Entry 6VTT (electron microscopy, 3.70 A resolution); this record covers chains F and H of the 8 polymer chains in the assembly.

# Chain F
Name: Envelope glycoprotein gp120
Organism: Human immunodeficiency virus 1
Chain sequence (471 residues; row label = number of the first residue in the row; note: 16 numbers in that range are skipped by the numbering (no residue carries them; nothing is unmodelled there); a row labelled like 187A-187D holds insertion residues (187A, then the next letters in order)):
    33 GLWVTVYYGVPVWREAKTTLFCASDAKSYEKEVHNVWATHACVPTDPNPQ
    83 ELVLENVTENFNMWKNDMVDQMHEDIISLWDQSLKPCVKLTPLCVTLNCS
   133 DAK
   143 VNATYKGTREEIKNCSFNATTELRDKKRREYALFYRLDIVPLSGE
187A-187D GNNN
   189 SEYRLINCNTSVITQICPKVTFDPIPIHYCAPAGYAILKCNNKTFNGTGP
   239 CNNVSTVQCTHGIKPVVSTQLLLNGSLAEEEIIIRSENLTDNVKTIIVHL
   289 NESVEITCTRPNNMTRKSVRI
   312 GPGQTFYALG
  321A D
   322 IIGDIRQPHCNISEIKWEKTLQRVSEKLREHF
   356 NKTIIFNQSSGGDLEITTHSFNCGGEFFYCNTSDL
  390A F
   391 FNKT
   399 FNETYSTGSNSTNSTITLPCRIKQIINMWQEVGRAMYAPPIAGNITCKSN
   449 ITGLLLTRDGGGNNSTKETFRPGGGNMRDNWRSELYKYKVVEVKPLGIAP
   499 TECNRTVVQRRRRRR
Disordered / not traced: 33, 61-63, 143-151, 187A-187D, 399-410, 461-463, 505-513
Disulfide bonds: Cys54-Cys74, Cys126-Cys196, Cys131-Cys157, Cys218-Cys247, Cys228-Cys239, Cys296-Cys331, Cys378-Cys445, Cys385-Cys418
Glycans and other covalent adducts: N-acetylglucosamine (NAG) linked to Asn88, Asn130, Asn156, Asn160, Asn197, Asn230, Asn234, Asn241, Asn262, Asn276, Asn289, Asn301, Asn332, Asn356, Asn362, Asn386, Asn442, Asn448, Asn502

# Chain H
Name: VRC26.25 Heavy Chain
Organism: Homo sapiens
Chain sequence (257 residues; numbered 1 to 225 plus 32 insertion-coded residues; the number before each row is that of its first residue; a row labelled like 82A-82C holds insertion residues (82A, then the next letters in order)):
     1 QVQLVESGGGVVQPGTSLRLSCAASQFRFDGYGMHWVRQAPGKGLEWVAS
    51 IS
   52A H
    53 DGIKKYHAEKVWGRFTISRDNSKNTLYLQM
82A-82C NSL
    83 RPEDTALYYCAKDLREDE
100A-100Z CEEWWSDYYDFGKQLPCAKSRGGLVG
   101 I
101A-101B AD
   102 NWGQGTMVTVSSASTKGPSVFPLAPSSKSTSGGTAALGCLVKDYFPEPVT
   152 VSWNSGALTSGVHTFPAVLQSSGLYSLSSVVTVPSSSLGTQTYICNVNHK
   202 PSNTKVDKRVEPKSCDKGLEVLFQ
Disordered / not traced: 1, 113-225
Modified positions: Tyr100H (O-sulfo-L-tyrosine; TYS); Tyr100I (O-sulfo-L-tyrosine; TYS)
Disulfide bonds: Cys22-Cys92, Cys100A-Cys100Q

# Chain F / chain H interface
Pairs across the interface (5; chain F residue first):
  Thr128(F) - Trp100E(H)
  Arg166(F) - Tyr100I(H)
  Lys169(F) - Asp100G(H)  salt bridge
  Pro313(F) - Tyr100I(H)
  Gln315(F) - Tyr100I(H)
Interface residues without a listed pair, chain F (9 interface residues in all): Pro124, Thr162, Asp167, Glu190
Interface residues without a listed pair, chain H (4 interface residues in all): Asp100J

# Summary
Chain F and chain H form an interface of 9 and 4 residues respectively; the contacts include 1 salt bridge.
The salt-bridged pair is Lys169(F)-Asp100G(H). Covalently linked N-acetylglucosamine: at Asn88(F), Asn130(F),
Asn156(F), Asn160(F), Asn197(F) and Asn230(F) and 13 more.
Here chain F is Envelope glycoprotein gp120 (Human immunodeficiency virus 1) and chain H is VRC26.25 Heavy
Chain (Homo sapiens). Entry 6VTT (Cryo-EM Structure of CAP256-VRC26.25 Fab bound to HIV-1 Env trimer
CAP256.wk34.c80 SOSIP.RnS2) was determined by electron microscopy together with 6VRW from the same study.
